PDB entry 2Z58 | X-ray diffraction, 1.88 A resolution | chains A and B

[Chain A]
Name: Tk-subtilisin
Organism: Thermococcus kodakarensis
Notes: EC 3.4.21.62; fragment: Mature domain, Residue 81-398
UniProtKB: P58502 (TKSU_PYRKO); residues 81-398 here correspond to UniProt positions 105-422 (UniProt number = residue number + 24)
Amino-acid sequence (318 residues; row label = number of the first residue in the row):
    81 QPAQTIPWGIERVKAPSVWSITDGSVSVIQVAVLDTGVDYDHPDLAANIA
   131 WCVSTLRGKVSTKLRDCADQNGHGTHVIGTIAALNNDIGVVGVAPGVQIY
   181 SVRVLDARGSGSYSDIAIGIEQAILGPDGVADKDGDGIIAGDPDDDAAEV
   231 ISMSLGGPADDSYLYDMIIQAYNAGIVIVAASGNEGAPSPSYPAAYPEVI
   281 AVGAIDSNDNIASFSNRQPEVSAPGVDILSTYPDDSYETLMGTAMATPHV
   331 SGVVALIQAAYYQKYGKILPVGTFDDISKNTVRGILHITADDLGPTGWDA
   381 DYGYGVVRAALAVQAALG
Disulfides: Cys-132/Cys-147
Sequence notes: engineered mutation Ala-324 (Ser348 in P58502)
Curated features (UniProtKB/Swiss-Prot):
  - active site (Charge relay system): Asp-115, His-153

[Chain B]
Name: Tk-subtilisin
Organism: Thermococcus kodakarensis
Notes: EC 3.4.21.62; fragment: Propeptide domain, Residue 4-69
UniProtKB: P58502 (TKSU_PYRKO); residues 4-69 here correspond to UniProt positions 28-93 (UniProt number = residue number + 24)
Amino-acid sequence (66 residues; each row starts with the number of its first residue):
     4 NTIRVIVSVDKAKFNPHEVLGIGGHIVYQFKLIPAVVVDVPANAVGKLKK
    54 MPWVEKVEFDHQAVLL
Sequence notes: engineered mutation Trp-56 (Gly80 in P58502)

[Interface between chain A and chain B]
Residue-residue contacts (63):
  Arg-137(A) / Arg-7(B)  hydrogen bond (backbone-side chain)
  Arg-137(A) / Val-30(B)
  Gly-138(A) / Val-30(B)
  Gly-138(A) / Tyr-31(B)
  Val-140(A) / Tyr-31(B)  hydrophobic
  Asn-151(A) / Leu-68(B)
  His-153(A) / Leu-68(B)
  His-153(A) / Leu-69(B)
  Gly-189(A) / Val-67(B)
  Gly-189(A) / Leu-68(B)  hydrogen bond (backbone-backbone)
  Ser-190(A) / Gln-65(B)
  Ser-190(A) / Ala-66(B)
  Gly-191(A) / His-64(B)
  Gly-191(A) / Gln-65(B)
  Gly-191(A) / Ala-66(B)  hydrogen bond (backbone-backbone)
  Ser-192(A) / Asp-63(B)
  Ser-192(A) / His-64(B)
  Tyr-193(A) / Asp-63(B)  hydrogen bond (backbone-side chain)
  Tyr-193(A) / His-64(B)  hydrogen bond (backbone-backbone)
  Tyr-193(A) / Gln-65(B)
  Tyr-193(A) / Ala-66(B)  hydrophobic
  Ser-194(A) / Ile-9(B)
  Ser-194(A) / Asp-63(B)  hydrogen bond
  Ile-196(A) / Ala-66(B)  hydrophobic
  Ala-197(A) / Phe-33(B)  hydrophobic
  Ile-198(A) / Tyr-31(B)  hydrophobic
  Ile-198(A) / Phe-33(B)  hydrophobic
  Glu-201(A) / Tyr-31(B)  hydrogen bond
  Glu-201(A) / Phe-33(B)
  Glu-201(A) / Lys-34(B)  hydrogen bond (side chain-backbone)
  Glu-201(A) / Leu-35(B)  hydrogen bond (side chain-backbone)
  Gln-202(A) / Tyr-31(B)  hydrogen bond
  Ile-204(A) / Leu-35(B)  hydrophobic
  Leu-205(A) / Lys-34(B)
  Gly-209(A) / Lys-34(B)  hydrogen bond (backbone-side chain)
  Ser-234(A) / Leu-68(B)
  Ser-234(A) / Leu-69(B)  hydrogen bond (backbone-backbone)
  Leu-235(A) / Val-67(B)
  Leu-235(A) / Leu-69(B)
  Gly-236(A) / Ala-66(B)
  Gly-236(A) / Val-67(B)  hydrogen bond (backbone-backbone)
  Gly-236(A) / Leu-69(B)
  Ala-239(A) / His-64(B)
  Asp-241(A) / Glu-61(B)
  Asp-241(A) / His-64(B)  salt bridge
  Ser-242(A) / Lys-59(B)
  Ser-242(A) / Glu-61(B)  hydrogen bond
  Tyr-243(A) / Ile-9(B)
  Tyr-243(A) / Ile-36(B)
  Tyr-243(A) / Glu-61(B)  hydrogen bond (backbone-side chain)
  Tyr-243(A) / Asp-63(B)
  Asp-246(A) / Ile-36(B)
  Met-247(A) / Phe-33(B)  hydrophobic
  Met-247(A) / Ile-36(B)  hydrophobic
  Gln-250(A) / Leu-35(B)
  Gln-250(A) / Ile-36(B)
  Ala-261(A) / Leu-69(B)  hydrophobic
  Gly-263(A) / Leu-69(B)
  Asn-264(A) / Leu-69(B)  hydrogen bond (side chain-backbone)
  Glu-265(A) / Leu-69(B)
  Gly-322(A) / Leu-69(B)
  Thr-323(A) / Leu-69(B)  hydrogen bond (backbone-backbone)
  Ala-324(A) / Leu-69(B)  hydrogen bond (backbone-backbone)
Other interface residues (no listed pair), chain A (42 interface residues in all): Leu-185, Ala-211, Gly-237, Pro-238, Ser-271, Met-321
Other interface residues (no listed pair), chain B (21 interface residues in all): Ser-11, Gln-32, Val-40, Phe-62

[In short]
The interface between chain A and chain B involves 42 residues on one side and 21 on the other, with 18
hydrogen bonds and 1 salt bridge. Among the polar pairs are Asp-241(A)/His-64(B), Arg-137(A)/Arg-7(B) and
Tyr-193(A)/Asp-63(B).
Chain A is Tk-subtilisin and chain B is Tk-subtilisin, both from Thermococcus kodakarensis; the structure,
Crystal structure of G56W-propeptide:S324A-subtilisin complex, was determined by X-ray diffraction together
with 2Z56 from the same study.
